PDB entry 8FNM | electron microscopy, 2.80 A resolution | chains A and C of the 12 polymer chains in the assembly

Chain A (and C):
Molecule: Lamina-associated polypeptide 2, isoforms beta/gamma, Integrase
Source organism: Homo sapiens
Notes: EC 2.7.7.-, 3.1.-.-; chain C of this document is another copy of the same molecule, construct and numbering; everything in this record applies to it too
Reference sequence: chimeric construct of P42167, P12497: residues -55 to -3 from P42167 (LAP2B_HUMAN) positions 48-100 (UniProt number = residue number + 103); residues 1-288 from P12497 positions 1148-1435 (UniProt number = residue number + 1147)
Chain sequence (364 residues; numbered -75 to 288; the number before each row is that of its first residue; numbers below 1 keep their minus sign (Gly-75 is residue -75)):
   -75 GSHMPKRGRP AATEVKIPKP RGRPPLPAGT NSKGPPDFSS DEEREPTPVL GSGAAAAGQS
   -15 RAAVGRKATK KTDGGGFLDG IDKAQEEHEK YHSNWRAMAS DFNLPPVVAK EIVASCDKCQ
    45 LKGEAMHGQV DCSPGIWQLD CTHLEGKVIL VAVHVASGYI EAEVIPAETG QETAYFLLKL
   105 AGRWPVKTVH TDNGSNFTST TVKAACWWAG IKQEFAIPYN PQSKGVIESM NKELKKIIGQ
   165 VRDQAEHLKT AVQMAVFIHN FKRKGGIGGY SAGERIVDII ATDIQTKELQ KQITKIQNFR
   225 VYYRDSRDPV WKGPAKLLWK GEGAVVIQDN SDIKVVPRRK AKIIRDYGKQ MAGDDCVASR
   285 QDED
Disordered / not traced: -75 to 0, 229-235, 269-288 (chain C: -75 to 211, 278-288)
Differences from the reference sequence: expression tag (-75 to -56); conflict Gly-54 (Asn49 in P42167), Gln-17 (Arg86 in P42167); linker (-2 to 0); engineered mutation Ala140 (Gly1287 in P12497), Lys148 (Gln1295 in P12497)
Ion coordination: Zn2+: His12, His16, Cys40, Cys43; Mg2+ site 1: Asp64, Asp116 (together with Dolutegravir); Mg2+ site 2: Asp64, Glu152 (together with Dolutegravir)
Residues lining bound ligands: Dolutegravir: Asp64, Cys65, Asp116, Asn117, Gly118, Tyr143, Pro145, Gln146, Lys148, Glu152, Asn155
UniProt features mapped onto this chain:
  - modified residue: Thr-46 (Phosphothreonine), Ser-44 (Phosphoserine), Ser-37 (Phosphoserine), Ser-36 (Phosphoserine), Thr-29 (Phosphothreonine), Ser-24 (Phosphoserine), Arg-15 (Omega-N-methylarginine)
  - zinc finger: Asp3 to Gln44 (Integrase-type)
  - DNA-binding region: Phe223 to Asp270 (Integrase-type)
  - binding site (Zn(2+)): His12, His16, Cys40, Cys43
  - binding site (Mg(2+)): Asp64, Asp116, Glu152
Reported in the primary citation:
  - contacts within the chain: Lys148-Glu152 (salt bridge)
  - catalytic residues: Glu152 (citing earlier work)
  - mutagenesis - E138K: unchanged catalytic activity
  - mutagenesis - G140A (3- to 5-fold), Q148K (5- to 10-fold): decreased catalytic activity
  - mutagenesis - Q148K: decreased growth

How chain A and chain C interact:
Contacting residue pairs (63; chain A residue first):
  Glu48(A) - Arg231(C)  salt bridge
  Met50(A) - Arg231(C)
  Gln53(A) - Arg228(C)
  Gln53(A) - Asp229(C)  hydrogen bond (side chain-backbone)
  Gln53(A) - Ser230(C)
  Gln53(A) - Asp232(C)  hydrogen bond (side chain-backbone)
  Gln53(A) - Pro233(C)
  Gln53(A) - Lys264(C)  hydrogen bond
  Asp55(A) - Arg263(C)
  Cys56(A) - Trp235(C)  hydrophobic
  Cys56(A) - Arg263(C)  hydrogen bond (backbone-backbone)
  Cys56(A) - Ala265(C)
  Cys56(A) - Lys266(C)
  Ser57(A) - Arg262(C)
  Ser57(A) - Arg263(C)
  Pro58(A) - Arg262(C)
  Val79(A) - Lys266(C)
  Ala80(A) - Lys266(C)
  Ile191(A) - Tyr226(C)  hydrogen bond (backbone-side chain)
  Ile191(A) - Ile268(C)  hydrophobic
  Gly192(A) - Asp270(C)
  Tyr194(A) - Asp270(C)
  Tyr194(A) - Tyr271(C)  hydrogen bond (side chain-backbone)
  Asp202(A) - Ile268(C)
  Asp202(A) - Arg269(C)  hydrogen bond (side chain-backbone)
  Asp202(A) - Asp270(C)  hydrogen bond (side chain-backbone)
  Asp202(A) - Tyr271(C)
  Ile203(A) - Ile267(C)
  Ile203(A) - Ile268(C)  hydrophobic
  Ala205(A) - Tyr271(C)
  Thr206(A) - Phe223(C)
  Thr206(A) - Ile267(C)
  Thr206(A) - Ile268(C)
  Asp207(A) - Lys244(C)  salt bridge
  Asp207(A) - Arg262(C)  salt bridge
  Gln209(A) - Phe223(C)
  Thr210(A) - Phe223(C)
  Thr210(A) - Leu241(C)
  Thr210(A) - Lys244(C)  hydrogen bond
  Lys211(A) - Lys244(C)
  Leu213(A) - Gln216(C)
  Leu213(A) - Lys219(C)
  Leu213(A) - Ile220(C)  hydrophobic
  Gln214(A) - Trp243(C)
  Gln214(A) - Lys244(C)
  Gln216(A) - Gln216(C)
  Ile217(A) - Leu213(C)  hydrophobic
  Ile217(A) - Gln216(C)
  Ile217(A) - Ile217(C)
  Ile217(A) - Ile220(C)  hydrophobic
  Ile220(A) - Leu213(C)  hydrophobic
  Gln221(A) - Leu213(C)
  Leu242(A) - Trp243(C)  hydrophobic
  Trp243(A) - Gln221(C)
  Trp243(A) - Leu242(C)
  Trp243(A) - Gln252(C)
  Trp243(A) - Ile257(C)  hydrophobic
  Glu246(A) - Gln252(C)  hydrogen bond
  Ala248(A) - Ile257(C)  hydrophobic
  Val250(A) - Val250(C)  hydrophobic
  Ile257(A) - Trp243(C)  hydrophobic
  Ile257(A) - Val259(C)  hydrophobic
  Val259(A) - Ile257(C)  hydrophobic
Interface residues without a listed pair, chain A (35 interface residues in all): Ala49, Val54
Interface residues without a listed pair, chain C (35 interface residues in all): Ala248, Gly272

In short:
The chain A/chain C interface involves 35 residues from each chain; the contacts include 10 hydrogen bonds and
3 salt bridges. Polar contacts include Glu48(A)-Arg231(C), Asp207(A)-Lys244(C) and Asp207(A)-Arg262(C). Chain
A binds Dolutegravir. The paper reports the catalytic residue Glu152(A); G140A and Q148K of chain A reduce
catalytic activity.
Chain A and chain C are both Lamina-associated polypeptide 2, isoforms beta/gamma, Integrase (Homo sapiens);
the structure, Structure of G140A/Q148K HIV-1 intasome with Dolutegravir bound, was determined by electron
microscopy together with 8FND, 8FNG, 8FNH, 8FNJ, 8FNL, 8FNO, 8FNP and 8FNQ from the same study.
